3HXE - chains A and B; structure by X-ray diffraction, 1.95 A resolution.

Chain A:
Name: Geranylgeranyl transferase type-2 subunit alpha
From: Rattus norvegicus
Notes: EC 2.5.1.60; fragment: RabGGTase ALPHA-subunit; engineered mutation(s): DELTA LRR; DELTA IG
UniProt: Q08602 (PGTA_RAT); the construct has insertions or renumbered stretches relative to UniProt, so the offset changes along the chain: 1-237 = UniProt 1-237; 242-330 = UniProt 353-441
Amino-acid sequence (331 residues; numbered 0 to 330; the number before each row is that of its first residue; numbering starts at 0):
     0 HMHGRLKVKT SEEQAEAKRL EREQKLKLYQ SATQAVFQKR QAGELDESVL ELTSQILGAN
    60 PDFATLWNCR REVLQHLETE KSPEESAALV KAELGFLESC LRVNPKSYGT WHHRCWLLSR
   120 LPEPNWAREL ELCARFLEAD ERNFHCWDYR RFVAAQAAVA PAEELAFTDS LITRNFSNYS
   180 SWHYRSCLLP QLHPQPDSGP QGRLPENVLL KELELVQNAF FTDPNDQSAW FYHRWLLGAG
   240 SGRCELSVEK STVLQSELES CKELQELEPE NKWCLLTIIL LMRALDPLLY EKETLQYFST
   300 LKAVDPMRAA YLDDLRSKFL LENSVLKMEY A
Unresolved in the structure: 0-16, 194-201
Sequence notes: expression tag (0); linker (238-241)
UniProt features mapped onto this chain:
  - modified residue: Ser98 (Phosphoserine)

Chain B:
Name: Geranylgeranyl transferase type-2 subunit beta
From: Rattus norvegicus
Notes: EC 2.5.1.60; fragment: RABGGTase BETA-subunit
UniProt: Q08603 (PGTB2_RAT); numbering as in UniProt (aligned over 1-331)
Amino-acid sequence (331 residues; row label = number of the first residue in the row):
     1 MGTQQKDVTI KSDAPDTLLL EKHADYIASY GSKKDDYEYC MSEYLRMSGV YWGLTVMDLM
    61 GQLHRMNKEE ILVFIKSCQH ECGGVSASIG HDPHLLYTLS AVQILTLYDS IHVINVDKVV
   121 AYVQSLQKED GSFAGDIWGE IDTRFSFCAV ATLALLGKLD AINVEKAIEF VLSCMNFDGG
   181 FGCRPGSESH AGQIYCCTGF LAITSQLHQV NSDLLGWWLC ERQLPSGGLN GRPEKLPDVC
   241 YSWWVLASLK IIGRLHWIDR EKLRSFILAC QDEETGGFAD RPGDMVDPFH TLFGIAGLSL
   301 LGEEQIKPVS PVFCMPEEVL QRVNVQPELV S
Unresolved in the structure: 1-4, 33-35
Ion coordination: Ca2+: His64, Met66; Zn2+: Asp238, Cys240, His290
Residues lining bound ligands: BD8: Tyr30, Ser42, Leu45, Arg46, Ser48, Gly49, Tyr51, Trp52, Leu96, Tyr97, Leu99, Gln103, Arg144, Phe147, Cys148, His190, Gly192, Gln193, Tyr195, Cys196, Asp238, Cys240, Trp243, Trp244, Asp280, Asp287, Pro288, Phe289, His290, Phe293, Phe313, Cys314

Interface between chain A and chain B:
Pairs across the interface (77):
  Arg21(A) with Tyr37(B)
  Leu25(A) with Tyr37(B), hydrophobic; Cys40(B), hydrophobic
  Tyr28(A) with Met41(B), hydrophobic
  Gln29(A) with Cys40(B), hydrogen bond
  Phe36(A) with Gly90(B); His91(B)
  Arg39(A) with Asp92(B), salt bridge
  Asn59(A) with Met41(B)
  Asp61(A) with Tyr44(B)
  Phe62(A) with Tyr44(B), hydrophobic; His91(B)
  Thr64(A) with His91(B); Asp92(B), hydrogen bond (side chain-backbone)
  Asn67(A) with Asp92(B), hydrogen bond; Trp138(B), hydrogen bond
  Arg70(A) with Trp138(B)
  Glu71(A) with Trp138(B)
  Gln74(A) with Trp138(B)
  Tyr107(A) with Glu140(B); Asp142(B); Arg144(B)
  His111(A) with Trp138(B), hydrogen bond (side chain-backbone); Gly139(B); Glu140(B), hydrogen bond (side chain-backbone)
  Trp115(A) with Trp138(B)
  Arg141(A) with Glu188(B), salt bridge; Arg232(B), hydrogen bond (backbone-side chain); Pro233(B), hydrogen bond (side chain-backbone); Glu234(B)
  Phe143(A) with Arg232(B)
  Asp147(A) with Cys183(B), hydrogen bond; Arg184(B), salt bridge; Ser187(B), hydrogen bond
  Arg150(A) with Gly186(B), hydrogen bond (side chain-backbone); Ser187(B)
  Tyr178(A) with Phe177(B); Asp178(B), hydrogen bond; Glu188(B); Trp218(B), hydrogen bond; Pro233(B), hydrophobic
  Ser179(A) with Glu188(B), hydrogen bond; Arg232(B)
  His182(A) with Asn176(B); Phe177(B); Gly186(B), hydrogen bond (side chain-backbone); Ser187(B); Glu188(B), hydrogen bond (side chain-backbone)
  Ser185(A) with Phe177(B)
  Gln226(A) with Pro233(B); Glu234(B), hydrogen bond (side chain-backbone)
  Phe230(A) with Phe177(B); Trp217(B), hydrophobic; Trp218(B); Arg222(B)
  Tyr231(A) with Phe177(B), hydrophobic
  Arg233(A) with Trp217(B)
  Trp234(A) with Phe177(B)
  Lys271(A) with Glu221(B), salt bridge
  Trp272(A) with Trp217(B), hydrophobic; Glu221(B)
  Leu275(A) with Trp217(B), hydrophobic
  Met306(A) with Gln223(B); Leu224(B); Pro225(B); Trp257(B); Lys262(B)
  Arg307(A) with Cys220(B), hydrogen bond (side chain-backbone); Glu221(B), salt bridge; Gln223(B), hydrogen bond (side chain-backbone)
  Ala309(A) with His256(B); Trp257(B)
  Tyr310(A) with Trp217(B); Trp257(B), hydrophobic
  Asp313(A) with His256(B), salt bridge; Trp257(B), hydrogen bond
  Lys317(A) with Asp213(B), salt bridge
Interface residues without a listed pair, chain A (45 interface residues in all): Lys24, Lys105, Cys186, Asn224, Asp225, Asp304
Interface residues without a listed pair, chain B (40 interface residues in all): Asp36, Asp136, His190, Lys235, Asp259

Summary:
45 residues of chain A and 40 residues of chain B are in contact, with 20 hydrogen bonds and 7 salt bridges.
Among the polar pairs are Arg39(A)-Asp92(B), Arg141(A)-Glu188(B) and Asp147(A)-Arg184(B). Ligands of chain B:
BD8. The Ca2+ site is built by His64(B) and Met66(B).
Chain A is Geranylgeranyl transferase type-2 subunit alpha and chain B is Geranylgeranyl transferase type-2
subunit beta, both from Rattus norvegicus; the structure, Engineered RabGGTase in complex with a
peptidomimetic inhibitor (compound 37), was determined by X-ray diffraction (same publication as 3HXB, 3HXC,
3HXD and 3HXF).
